Entry 7M8Q (X-ray diffraction, 2.08 A resolution); this record covers chains B and F of the 8 polymer chains in the assembly.

Chain B (and F):
Name: Methane monooxygenase beta chain
From: Methylosinus trichosporium OB3b
Notes: chain F of this document is another copy of the same molecule, construct and numbering; everything in this record applies to it too
Reference sequence: A0A2D2D5X7 (A0A2D2D5X7_METTR); residues 4-395 here = UniProt positions 4-395
Chain sequence (392 residues; row label = number of the first residue in the row):
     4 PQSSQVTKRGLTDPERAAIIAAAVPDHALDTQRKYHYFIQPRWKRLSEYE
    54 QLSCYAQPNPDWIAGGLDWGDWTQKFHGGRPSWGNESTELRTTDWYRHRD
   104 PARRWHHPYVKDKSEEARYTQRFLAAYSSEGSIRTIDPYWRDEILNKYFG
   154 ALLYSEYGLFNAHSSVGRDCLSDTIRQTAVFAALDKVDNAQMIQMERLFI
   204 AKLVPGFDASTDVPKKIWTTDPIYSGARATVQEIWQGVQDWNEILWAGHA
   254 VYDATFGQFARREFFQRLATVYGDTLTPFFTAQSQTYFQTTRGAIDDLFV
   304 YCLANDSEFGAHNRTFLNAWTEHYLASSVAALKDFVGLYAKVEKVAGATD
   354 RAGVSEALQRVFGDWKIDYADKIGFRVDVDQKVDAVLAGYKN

How chain B and chain F interact:
Pairs across the interface - 72 pairs, chain B then chain F:
  Leu-14(B) with Thr-15(F)
  Thr-15(B) with Leu-14(F)
  Pro-17(B) with Pro-17(F); Ala-21(F)
  Ala-21(B) with Pro-17(F)
  Lys-114(B) with Arg-121(F)
  Asp-115(B) with Arg-121(F), salt bridge; Arg-125(F), salt bridge
  Glu-118(B) with Glu-118(F); Arg-121(F), salt bridge; Arg-125(F), salt bridge
  Glu-119(B) with Tyr-122(F); Arg-125(F), salt bridge
  Arg-121(B) with Lys-114(F); Asp-115(F), salt bridge; Glu-118(F), salt bridge
  Tyr-122(B) with Glu-119(F); Tyr-122(F), hydrophobic; Ala-285(F); Gln-286(F)
  Arg-125(B) with Asp-115(F), salt bridge; Glu-118(F), salt bridge; Glu-119(F), salt bridge; Thr-289(F)
  Phe-126(B) with Ala-285(F), hydrophobic; Thr-289(F)
  Ala-129(B) with Thr-289(F); Gln-292(F)
  Ser-132(B) with Gln-292(F)
  Glu-133(B) with Gln-261(F), hydrogen bond; Arg-265(F); Gln-288(F), hydrogen bond; Phe-291(F); Gln-292(F), hydrogen bond
  Ser-135(B) with Arg-265(F); Gln-269(F)
  Arg-137(B) with Arg-363(F); Asp-367(F), salt bridge
  Thr-138(B) with Arg-270(F); Arg-363(F)
  Gln-261(B) with Glu-133(F), hydrogen bond
  Arg-265(B) with Glu-133(F); Ser-135(F)
  Gln-269(B) with Ser-135(F)
  Arg-270(B) with Thr-138(F)
  Ala-272(B) with Thr-273(F)
  Thr-273(B) with Ala-272(F); Thr-273(F); Val-274(F), hydrogen bond (backbone-backbone); Tyr-275(F); Gly-276(F), hydrogen bond (backbone-backbone); Asp-277(F); Thr-278(F)
  Val-274(B) with Thr-273(F), hydrogen bond (backbone-backbone)
  Tyr-275(B) with Thr-273(F)
  Gly-276(B) with Thr-273(F), hydrogen bond (backbone-backbone)
  Asp-277(B) with Thr-273(F)
  Thr-278(B) with Thr-273(F)
  Ala-285(B) with Tyr-122(F); Phe-126(F), hydrophobic
  Gln-286(B) with Tyr-122(F)
  Gln-288(B) with Glu-133(F), hydrogen bond
  Thr-289(B) with Arg-125(F); Phe-126(F); Ala-129(F)
  Phe-291(B) with Glu-133(F)
  Gln-292(B) with Ala-129(F); Ser-132(F); Glu-133(F), hydrogen bond
  Arg-363(B) with Arg-137(F); Thr-138(F)
  Asp-367(B) with Arg-137(F), salt bridge
Interface residues without a listed pair, chain B (40 interface residues in all): Ala-20, Ser-117, Phe-282
Interface residues without a listed pair, chain F (40 interface residues in all): Ala-20, Ser-117, Phe-282

Summary:
The chain B/chain F interface involves 40 residues from each chain, with 10 hydrogen bonds and 12 salt
bridges. Polar contacts include Asp-115(B)/Arg-121(F), Asp-115(B)/Arg-125(F) and Glu-118(B)/Arg-121(F).
Both chains are Methane monooxygenase beta chain (Methylosinus trichosporium OB3b). Entry 7M8Q (Complex
structure of Methane monooxygenase hydroxylase and regulatory subunit with fluorosubstituted tryptophans) was
determined by X-ray diffraction together with 7M8R from the same study.
